PDB entry 1JZI | X-ray diffraction, 1.62 A resolution | chain A

# Chain A
Name: Azurin
Organism: Pseudomonas aeruginosa
UniProtKB: P00282 (AZUR_PSEAE); residues 1-128 here correspond to UniProt positions 21-148 (UniProt number = residue number + 20)
Sequence (128 residues; row label = number of the first residue in the row):
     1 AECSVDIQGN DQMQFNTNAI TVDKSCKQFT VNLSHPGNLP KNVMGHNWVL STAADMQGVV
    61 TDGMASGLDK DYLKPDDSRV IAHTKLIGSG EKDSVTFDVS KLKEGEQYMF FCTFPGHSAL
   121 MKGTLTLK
UniProt features mapped onto this chain:
  - binding site (Cu cation): His46, Cys112, His117, Met121
Cystine bridges: Cys3-Cys26
Metal / ion sites: Cu ion: Gly45, His46, Cys112, His117, Met121; Re ion near His83 (its only coordinating residue here)
Residues lining bound ligands:
  - tetra(imidazole)diaquacopper (II) (IME): Lys24, Ser25, Cys26, Lys27, Val99, Ser100, Leu102, Leu127
  - REP ((1,10 phenanthroline)-(tri-carbon monoxide) rhenium (I)): Lys74, Pro75, Asp76, Asp77, Val80, Ile81, His83
From the paper describing this entry:
  - Cu ion coordination: Gly45
  - binding site for REP: His83
  - self-association interface (contacts with another copy of this molecule): His117

# Summary
Ligands of chain A: compound REP and tetra(imidazole)diaquacopper (II). Gly45, His46, Cys112, His117 and
Met121 coordinate a Cu ion ion. UniProt lists 4 Cu cation-binding residues. From the paper: a binding site for
REP at His83; Cu ion coordination by Gly45.
Chain A is Azurin (Pseudomonas aeruginosa); the structure, Pseudomonas aeruginosa Azurin Re(phen)(CO)3(His83),
was determined by X-ray diffraction together with 1JZJ, 1JZE, 1JZF, 1JZG and 1JZH from the same study.
